Entry 7BI9 (X-ray diffraction, 2.65 A resolution); this record covers chain A.

[Chain A]
Protein: Phosphatidylinositol 4-phosphate 3-kinase C2 domain-containing subunit alpha
From: Mus musculus
Notes: EC 2.7.1.154
UniProt: Q61194 (P3C2A_MOUSE); the construct has insertions or renumbered stretches relative to UniProt, so the offset changes along the chain: 3-157 = UniProt 377-531; 284-1018 = UniProt 666-1400
Chain sequence (910 residues; row label = number of the first residue in the row; note: 108 numbers in that range are skipped by the numbering (no residue carries them; nothing is unmodelled there)):
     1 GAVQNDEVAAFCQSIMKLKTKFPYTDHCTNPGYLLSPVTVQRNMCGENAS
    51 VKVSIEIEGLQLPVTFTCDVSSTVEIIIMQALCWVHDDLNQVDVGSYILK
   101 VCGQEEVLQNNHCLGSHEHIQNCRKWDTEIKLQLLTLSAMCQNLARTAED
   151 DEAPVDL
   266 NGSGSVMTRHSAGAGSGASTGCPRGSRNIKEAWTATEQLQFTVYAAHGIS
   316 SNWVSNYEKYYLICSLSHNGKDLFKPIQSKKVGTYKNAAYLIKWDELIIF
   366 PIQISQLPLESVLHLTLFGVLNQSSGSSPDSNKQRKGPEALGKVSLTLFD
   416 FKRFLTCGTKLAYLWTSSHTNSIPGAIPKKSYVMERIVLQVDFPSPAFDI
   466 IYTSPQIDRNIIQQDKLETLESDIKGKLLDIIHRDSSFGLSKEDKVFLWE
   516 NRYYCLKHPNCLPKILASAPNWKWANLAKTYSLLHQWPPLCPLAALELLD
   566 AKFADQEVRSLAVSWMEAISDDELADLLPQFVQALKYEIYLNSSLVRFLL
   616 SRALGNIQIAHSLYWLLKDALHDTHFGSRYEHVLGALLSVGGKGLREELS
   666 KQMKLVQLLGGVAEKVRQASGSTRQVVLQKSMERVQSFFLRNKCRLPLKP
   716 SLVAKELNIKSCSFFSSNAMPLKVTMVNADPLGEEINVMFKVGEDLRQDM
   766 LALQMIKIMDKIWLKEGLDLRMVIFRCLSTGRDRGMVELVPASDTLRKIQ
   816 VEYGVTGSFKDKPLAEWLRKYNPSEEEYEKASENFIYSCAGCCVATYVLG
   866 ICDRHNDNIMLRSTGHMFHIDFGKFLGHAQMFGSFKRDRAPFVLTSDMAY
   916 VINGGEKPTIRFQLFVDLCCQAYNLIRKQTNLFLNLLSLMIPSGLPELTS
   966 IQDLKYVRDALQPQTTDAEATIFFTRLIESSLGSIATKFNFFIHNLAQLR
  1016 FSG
Unresolved in the structure: 1-3, 45-48, 266-291, 389-401, 433-449, 478-480, 895-904, 1006-1018
Construct notes: expression tag (1-2); linker (267-283); conflict Gly-286 (Ala668 in Q61194); engineered mutation Ala-353 (Phe735 in Q61194), Ala-354 (Phe736 in Q61194), Ala-427 (Leu809 in Q61194)
Residues lining bound ligands: pik-90 (090; N-(2,3-dihydro-7,8-dimethoxyimidazo[1,2-c] quinazolin-5-yl)nicotinamide): Phe-730, Met-754, Lys-756, Glu-759, Leu-761, Asp-764, Phe-790, Val-802, Glu-803, Leu-804, Val-805, Ser-808, Asp-809, Met-875, Phe-883, Ile-885, Asp-886
What the authors report for this chain:
  - conformationally variable residues (side-chain flip): Lys-756, Asp-886
  - catalytic residues: Asp-868, His-870, Asp-886 (citing earlier work)
  - specificity-determining residues: Lys-901, Arg-902 (proposed by the authors, not directly observed)
  - mutagenesis - K901A/R902A: abolished catalytic activity on PI(4)P
  - mutagenesis - K901A/R902A: decreased catalytic activity on PI
  - mutagenesis - K901A: unchanged catalytic activity
  - mutagenesis - K901A/R902A, H1009A: abolished signaling in response to PI(3,4)P2 levels
  - mutagenesis - H1009A: abolished catalytic activity
  - mutagenesis - K52A/W84A/D87A/D88A: decreased binding to distal C2 domain

[In short]
Ligands of chain A: pik-90. From the paper: catalytic residues Asp-868, His-870 and Asp-886; K901A/R902A and
H1009A abolish signaling in response to PI(3,4)P2 levels; 4 substitutions were tested in all.
Chain A is Phosphatidylinositol 4-phosphate 3-kinase C2 domain-containing subunit alpha (Mus musculus); the
structure, PI3KC2a core in complex with PIK90, was determined by X-ray diffraction together with 7BI2, 7BI4
and 7BI6 from the same study.
